8RC4 - chains b and g of the 16 polymer chains in the assembly; structure by electron microscopy, 3.10 A resolution.

== Chain b ==
Name: Integrator complex subunit 2
Organism: Homo sapiens
UniProtKB: Q9H0H0 (INT2_HUMAN); numbering as in UniProt (aligned over 1-1204)
Sequence (1204 residues; each row starts with the number of its first residue):
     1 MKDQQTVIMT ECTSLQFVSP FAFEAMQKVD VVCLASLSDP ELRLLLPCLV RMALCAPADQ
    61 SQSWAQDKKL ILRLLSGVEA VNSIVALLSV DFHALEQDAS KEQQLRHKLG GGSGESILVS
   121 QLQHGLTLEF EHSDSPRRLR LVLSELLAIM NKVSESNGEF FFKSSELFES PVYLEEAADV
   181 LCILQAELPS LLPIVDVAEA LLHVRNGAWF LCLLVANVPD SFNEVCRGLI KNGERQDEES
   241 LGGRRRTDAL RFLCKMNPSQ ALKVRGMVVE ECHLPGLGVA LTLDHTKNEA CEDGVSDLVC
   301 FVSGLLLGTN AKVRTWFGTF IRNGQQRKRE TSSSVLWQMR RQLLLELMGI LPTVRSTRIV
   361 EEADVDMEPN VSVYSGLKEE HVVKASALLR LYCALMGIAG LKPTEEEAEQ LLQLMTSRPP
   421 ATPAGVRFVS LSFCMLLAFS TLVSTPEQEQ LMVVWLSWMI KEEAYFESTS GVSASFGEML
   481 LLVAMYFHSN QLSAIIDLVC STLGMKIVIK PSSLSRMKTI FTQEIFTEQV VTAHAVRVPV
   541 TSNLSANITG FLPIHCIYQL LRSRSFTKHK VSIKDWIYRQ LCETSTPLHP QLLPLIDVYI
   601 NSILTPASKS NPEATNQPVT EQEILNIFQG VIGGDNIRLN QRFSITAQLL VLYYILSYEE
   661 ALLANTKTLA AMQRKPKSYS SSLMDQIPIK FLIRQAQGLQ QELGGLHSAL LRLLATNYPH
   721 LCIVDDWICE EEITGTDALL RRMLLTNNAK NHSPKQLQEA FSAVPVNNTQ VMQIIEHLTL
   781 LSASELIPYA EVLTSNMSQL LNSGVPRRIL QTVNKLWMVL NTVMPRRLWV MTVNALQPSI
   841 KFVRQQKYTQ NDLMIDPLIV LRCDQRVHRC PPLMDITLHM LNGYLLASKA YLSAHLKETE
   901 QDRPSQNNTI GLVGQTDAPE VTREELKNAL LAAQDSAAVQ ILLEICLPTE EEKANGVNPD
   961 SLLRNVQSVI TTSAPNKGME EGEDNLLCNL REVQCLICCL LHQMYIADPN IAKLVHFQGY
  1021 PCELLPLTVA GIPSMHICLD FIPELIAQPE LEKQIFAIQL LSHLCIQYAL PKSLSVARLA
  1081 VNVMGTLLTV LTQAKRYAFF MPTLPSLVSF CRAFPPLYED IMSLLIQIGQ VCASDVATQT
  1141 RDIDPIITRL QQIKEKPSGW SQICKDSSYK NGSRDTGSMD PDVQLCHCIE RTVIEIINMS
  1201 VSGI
Disordered / not traced: 1-14, 108-124, 288-292, 353-375, 468-474, 607-613, 632-640, 902-921, 955-983, 1157-1176, 1203-1204

== Chain g ==
Name: Integrator complex subunit 7
Organism: Homo sapiens
UniProtKB: Q9NVH2 (INT7_HUMAN); residues 1-962 here = UniProt positions 1-962
Sequence (964 residues; numbered -1 to 962; the number before each row is that of its first residue; numbers below 1 keep their minus sign (Ser-1 is residue -1)):
    -1 SNMASNSTKS FLADAGYGEQ ELDANSALME LDKGLRSGKL GEQCEAVVRF PRLFQKYPFP
    59 ILINSAFLKL ADVFRVGNNF LRLCVLKVTQ QSEKHLEKIL NVDEFVKRIF SVIHSNDPVA
   119 RAITLRMLGS LASIIPERKN AHHSIRQSLD SHDNVEVEAA VFAAANFSAQ SKDFAVGICN
   179 KISEMIQGLA TPVDLKLKLI PILQHMHHDA ILASSARQLL QQLVTSYPST KMVIVSLHTF
   239 TLLAASSLVD TPKQIQLLLQ YLKNDPRKAV KRLAIQDLKL LANKTPHTWS RENIQALCEC
   299 ALQTPYDSLK LGMLSVLSTL SGTIAIKHYF SIVPGNVSSS PRSSDLVKLA QECCYHNNRG
   359 IAAHGVRVLT NITVSCQEKD LLALEQDAVF GLESLLVLCS QDDSPGAQAT LKIALNCMVK
   419 LAKGRPHLSQ SVVETLLTQL HSAQDAARIL MCHCLAAIAM QLPVLGDGML GDLMELYKVI
   479 GRSATDKQQE LLVSLATVIF VASQKALSVE SKAVIKQQLE SVSNGWTVYR IARQASRMGN
   539 HDMAKELYQS LLTQVASEHF YFWLNSLKEF SHAEQCLTGL QEENYSSALS CIAESLKFYH
   599 KGIASLTAAS TPLNPLSFQC EFVKLRIDLL QAFSQLICTC NSLKTSPPPA IATTIAMTLG
   659 NDLQRCGRIS NQMKQSMEEF RSLASRYGDL YQASFDADSA TLRNVELQQQ SCLLISHAIE
   719 ALILDPESAS FQEYGSTGTA HADSEYERRM MSVYNHVLEE VESLNRKYTP VSYMHTACLC
   779 NAIIALLKVP LSFQRYFFQK LQSTSIKLAL SPSPRNPAEP IAVQNNQQLA LKVEGVVQHG
   839 SKPGLFRKIQ SVCLNVSSTL QSKSGQDYKI PIDNMTNEME QRVEPHNDYF STQFLLNFAI
   899 LGTHNITVES SVKDANGIVW KTGPRTTIFV KSLEDPYSQQ IRLQQQQAQQ PLQQQQQRNA
   959 YTRF
Disordered / not traced: -1 to 20, 329-339, 653-659, 811-817, 861-871, 946-962
Construct notes: expression tag (-1 to 0)
UniProt features mapped onto this chain:
  - modified residue (Phosphoserine): Ser338, Ser809
Cystine bridges: Cys638-Cys778

== Interface between chain b and chain g ==
Contacting residue pairs (137):
  Gln27(b) - Cys636(g)  hydrogen bond
  Gln27(b) - Asn639(g)  hydrogen bond (backbone-side chain)
  Lys28(b) - Ser584(g)
  Lys28(b) - Leu587(g)
  Lys28(b) - Ser588(g)  hydrogen bond
  Lys28(b) - Asn639(g)
  Val29(b) - Asn639(g)
  Val29(b) - Lys642(g)
  Arg51(b) - Ser644(g)  hydrogen bond (side chain-backbone)
  Arg51(b) - Pro645(g)  hydrogen bond (side chain-backbone)
  Arg51(b) - Pro646(g)
  Met52(b) - Lys642(g)
  Met52(b) - Ser644(g)
  Cys55(b) - Ser644(g)
  Ala56(b) - Ser644(g)
  Ala58(b) - Leu641(g)
  Ala58(b) - Val769(g)
  Asp59(b) - Leu641(g)
  Asp59(b) - Lys642(g)
  Asp59(b) - Tyr771(g)
  Ser61(b) - Tyr771(g)
  Trp64(b) - Lys642(g)
  His93(b) - Ala648(g)
  His93(b) - Thr651(g)  hydrogen bond
  Ala186(b) - Pro646(g)
  Glu187(b) - Pro646(g)
  Glu187(b) - Pro647(g)
  Pro189(b) - Pro646(g)
  Val218(b) - Arg666(g)
  Asp220(b) - Gln633(g)  hydrogen bond (backbone-side chain)
  Asp220(b) - Cys636(g)
  Asp220(b) - Ser640(g)
  Asp220(b) - Arg666(g)  salt bridge
  Asp220(b) - Gln670(g)
  Ser221(b) - Arg666(g)
  Asn223(b) - Gln633(g)  hydrogen bond
  Glu224(b) - Arg666(g)  salt bridge
  Glu224(b) - Gln670(g)  hydrogen bond
  Ser259(b) - Ala591(g)
  Leu262(b) - Lys595(g)
  Leu262(b) - His598(g)
  Lys263(b) - His598(g)
  His285(b) - Lys595(g)
  His285(b) - Lys599(g)
  Gly294(b) - Tyr559(g)
  Val295(b) - Tyr559(g)
  Asp297(b) - Lys599(g)
  Asp297(b) - Ala602(g)
  Cys300(b) - Phe560(g)  hydrophobic
  Cys300(b) - Ala602(g)
  Cys300(b) - Ala606(g)
  Ser303(b) - Phe560(g)
  Ser303(b) - Ala606(g)
  Gly304(b) - Thr605(g)
  Gly304(b) - Ala606(g)
  Leu307(b) - Ser608(g)
  Gly308(b) - Ser608(g)
  Thr309(b) - Ser608(g)
  Thr309(b) - Pro613(g)
  Glu379(b) - Thr551(g)
  Glu380(b) - Thr551(g)
  Val383(b) - Val553(g)
  Val383(b) - Tyr559(g)  hydrophobic
  Ser386(b) - Glu556(g)  hydrogen bond
  Ala387(b) - Phe560(g)  hydrophobic
  Arg390(b) - Glu556(g)
  Pro423(b) - Ala554(g)
  Ala424(b) - Val553(g)
  Ala424(b) - Ala554(g)
  Arg427(b) - Ala554(g)
  Arg427(b) - Glu556(g)  salt bridge
  Leu431(b) - Glu556(g)
  Gln697(b) - Lys85(g)  hydrogen bond
  Gln700(b) - Gln89(g)  hydrogen bond
  Ser708(b) - Glu43(g)
  Ser708(b) - Val46(g)
  Ser708(b) - Arg47(g)
  Ala709(b) - Glu43(g)
  Leu711(b) - Val46(g)  hydrophobic
  Leu711(b) - Cys82(g)  hydrophobic
  Arg712(b) - Gly39(g)
  Arg712(b) - Glu43(g)  salt bridge
  Ala715(b) - Leu38(g)  hydrophobic
  Ala715(b) - Gly39(g)
  Thr716(b) - Gly39(g)
  Cys722(b) - Phe78(g)
  Val724(b) - Asn77(g)
  Val724(b) - Phe78(g)
  Val724(b) - Leu81(g)  hydrophobic
  Val724(b) - Val117(g)  hydrophobic
  Val724(b) - Ile121(g)  hydrophobic
  Asp725(b) - Val117(g)
  Trp727(b) - Phe78(g)
  Trp727(b) - Leu81(g)  hydrophobic
  Trp727(b) - Lys85(g)
  Ile728(b) - Ile121(g)  hydrophobic
  Ile728(b) - Arg124(g)
  Ile728(b) - Val153(g)  hydrophobic
  Glu731(b) - Lys85(g)
  Glu731(b) - Gln88(g)  hydrogen bond
  Glu731(b) - Arg124(g)
  Glu732(b) - Gln88(g)
  Glu732(b) - Arg124(g)  hydrogen bond (backbone-side chain)
  Glu732(b) - Phe160(g)
  Ile733(b) - Arg124(g)
  Ile733(b) - Glu156(g)
  Ile733(b) - Val159(g)  hydrophobic
  Ile733(b) - Phe160(g)
  Ile733(b) - Lys196(g)
  Thr734(b) - Val159(g)
  Thr734(b) - Lys196(g)  hydrogen bond (side chain-backbone)
  Thr734(b) - Pro199(g)
  Thr736(b) - Leu195(g)
  Thr736(b) - Pro199(g)
  Thr736(b) - Val233(g)
  Leu739(b) - Ile232(g)  hydrophobic
  Leu739(b) - His236(g)
  Leu740(b) - Lys229(g)
  Leu740(b) - Ile232(g)  hydrophobic
  Arg742(b) - Gln274(g)
  Met743(b) - Ala267(g)
  Met743(b) - Arg270(g)
  Met743(b) - Leu271(g)  hydrophobic
  Met743(b) - Gln274(g)
  Leu744(b) - Thr228(g)
  Leu744(b) - Ala267(g)  hydrophobic
  Thr746(b) - Arg270(g)
  Asn747(b) - Lys266(g)
  Asn747(b) - Arg270(g)
  His1002(b) - Asn114(g)  hydrogen bond (side chain-backbone)
  His1002(b) - Pro116(g)
  Gln1003(b) - Asp115(g)  hydrogen bond
  Gln1003(b) - Pro116(g)
  Gln1003(b) - Val117(g)
  Ile1006(b) - Asn114(g)
  Ile1006(b) - Asp115(g)
  His1036(b) - Asn114(g)  hydrogen bond
Also at the interface, not in a pair above, chain b (84 interface residues in all): Cys48, Gln60, Phe92, Ile194, Arg265, Val299, Phe301, Lys384, His707, Asp737, Leu780, Ser1034
Also at the interface, not in a pair above, chain g (81 interface residues in all): Glu40, Cys42, Leu84, Ala120, Ala163, Ile200, Ser555, Asn563, Ser603, Thr609, Gln629, Thr643

== Summary ==
84 residues of chain b and 81 residues of chain g are in contact; the contacts include 18 hydrogen bonds and 4
salt bridges. Polar contacts include Asp220(b)-Arg666(g), Glu224(b)-Arg666(g) and Arg427(b)-Glu556(g).
Here chain b is Integrator complex subunit 2 and chain g is Integrator complex subunit 7, both from Homo
sapiens. Entry 8RC4 (Structure of Integrator-PP2A complex) was determined by electron microscopy, deposited
together with 8RBZ.
